Entry 9IC3 (electron microscopy, 2.96 A resolution); this record covers chains A and T of the 5 polymer chains in the assembly.

[Chain A]
Name: DNA polymerase subunit gamma-1
From: Homo sapiens
Notes: EC 2.7.7.7, 3.1.11.-, 4.2.99.-
Reference sequence: P54098 (DPOG1_HUMAN); residues 26-1239 here = UniProt positions 26-1239
Sequence (1221 residues; numbered 19 to 1239; the number before each row is that of its first residue):
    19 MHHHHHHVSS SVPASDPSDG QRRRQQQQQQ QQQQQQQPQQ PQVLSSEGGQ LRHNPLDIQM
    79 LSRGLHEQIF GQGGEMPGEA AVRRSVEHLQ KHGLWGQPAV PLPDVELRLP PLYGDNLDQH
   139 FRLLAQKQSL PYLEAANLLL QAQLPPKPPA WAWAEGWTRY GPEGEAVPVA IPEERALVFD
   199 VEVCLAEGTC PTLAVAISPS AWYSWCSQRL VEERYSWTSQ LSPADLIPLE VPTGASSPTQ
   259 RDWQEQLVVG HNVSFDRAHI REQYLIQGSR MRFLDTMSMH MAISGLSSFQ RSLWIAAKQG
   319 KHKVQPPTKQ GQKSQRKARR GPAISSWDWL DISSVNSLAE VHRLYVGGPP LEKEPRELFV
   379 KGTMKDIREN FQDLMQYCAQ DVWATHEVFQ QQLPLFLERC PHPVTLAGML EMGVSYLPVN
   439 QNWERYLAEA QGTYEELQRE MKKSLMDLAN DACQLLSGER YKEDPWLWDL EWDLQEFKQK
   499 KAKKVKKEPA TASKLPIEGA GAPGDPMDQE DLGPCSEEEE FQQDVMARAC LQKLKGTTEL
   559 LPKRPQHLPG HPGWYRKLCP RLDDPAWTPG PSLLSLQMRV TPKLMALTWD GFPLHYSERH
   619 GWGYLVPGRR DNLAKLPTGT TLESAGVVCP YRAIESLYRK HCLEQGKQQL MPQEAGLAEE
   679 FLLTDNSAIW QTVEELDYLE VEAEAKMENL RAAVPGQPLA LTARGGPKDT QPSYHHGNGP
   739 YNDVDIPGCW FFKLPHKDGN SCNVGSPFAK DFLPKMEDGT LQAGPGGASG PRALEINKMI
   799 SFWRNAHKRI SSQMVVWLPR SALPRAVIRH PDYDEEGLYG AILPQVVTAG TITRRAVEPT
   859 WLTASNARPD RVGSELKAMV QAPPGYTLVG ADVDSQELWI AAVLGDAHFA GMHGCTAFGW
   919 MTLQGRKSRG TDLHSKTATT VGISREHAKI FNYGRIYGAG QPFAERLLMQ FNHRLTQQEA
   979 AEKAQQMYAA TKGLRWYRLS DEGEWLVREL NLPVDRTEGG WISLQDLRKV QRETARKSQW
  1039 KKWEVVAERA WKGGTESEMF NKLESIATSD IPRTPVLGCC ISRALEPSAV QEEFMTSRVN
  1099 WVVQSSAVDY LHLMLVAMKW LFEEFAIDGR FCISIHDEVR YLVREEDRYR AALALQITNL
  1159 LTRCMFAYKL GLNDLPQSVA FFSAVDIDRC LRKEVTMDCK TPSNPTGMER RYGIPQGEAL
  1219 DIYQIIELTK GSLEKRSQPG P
Not modelled in the structure: 19-69, 251-261, 314-346, 499-529, 625-735, 774-778, 994-1048, 1234-1239
Sequence notes: initiating methionine (19); expression tag (20-25)
Ion coordination: Ca2+ site 1: Asp198, His269; Ca2+ site 2: Asp198, Glu200, Asp399 (shared with 1 residue of chain P); Ca2+ site 3: Asp890, Val891, Asp1135 (together with 2'-deoxycytidine-5'-triphosphate)
Ligand contacts: 2'-deoxycytidine-5'-triphosphate (DCP): Arg853, Asp890, Val891, Ser893, Gln894, Glu895, Lys925, His932, Arg943, Lys947, Ile948, Tyr951, Gly952, Tyr955, His1134, Asp1135
UniProt features mapped onto this chain:
  - region: Gln43 to Gln55 (Does not contribute to polymerase and exonuclease enzymatic activities), Thr858 to Asn864 (Trigger loop)
  - motif: Val196 to Glu200 (Exo I), Val267 to Arg275 (Exo II), Tyr395 to Thr403 (Exo III), Val887 to Leu896 (Pol A), Arg943 to Gly958 (Pol B), His1134 to Val1141 (Pol C)
  - active site: Asp198 (Exonuclease activity)
  - binding site (DNA): Ser306, Ser593, Lys806, Thr849, Thr1094, Ser1095
  - binding site (RNA): Arg579, His754, Gly763, Lys768, Ser863, Arg869
  - binding site (a 2'-deoxyribonucleoside 5'-triphosphate): Asp890, Val891, Ser893, Glu895, Arg943, Lys947, Tyr951, Asp1135
  - binding site (Mg(2+)): Asp890, Val891, Asp1135
  - site (Critical for replication fidelity and mismatch recognition): Arg853, Gln1102
  - natural variant: Gln55 (Q55QQ; Q55QQQ), Arg227 (R227W: In PEOB1 and MTDPS4B), Arg232 (R232G: In MTDPS4A; R232H: In LS), Leu244 (L244P: In MTDPS4A), Thr251 (T251I: In PEOB1, MTDPS4A and MTDPS4B), Gly268 (G268A: In PEOB1), Arg275 (R275Q: Found in a patient with epileptic encephalopathy, developmental delay and moderate intellectual disability; uncertain significance), His277 (H277L: In PEOB1; uncertain significance), Gly303 (G303R: In MTDPS4A), Leu304 (L304R: In PEOB1 and SANDO; L304SANDO: In PEOB1), Ser305 (S305R: In MTDPS4A), Gln308 (Q308H: In PEOB1), 51 further natural variant entries in UniProt
  - mutagenesis: Asp198 (D198A: Abolishes exonuclease activity; when associated with A-200. Decreases polymerase exonucleolytic proofreading by 30-fold for the T:G mismatch and by 14-fold for the A:A mismatch ...), Glu200 (E200A: Abolishes exonuclease activity; when associated with A-198. Decreases polymerase exonucleolytic proofreading by 30-fold for the T:G mismatch and by 14-fold for the A:A mismatch ...), Asp274 (D274A: Unable to idle at the 5'-end of the nascent DNA strand. Continues DNA synthesis into double-stranded DNA past the 5'-end creating a flap structure that cannot be ligated), Lys498 (K498C: Decreases processive DNA synthesis), Lys499 (K499C: Decreases processive DNA synthesis), Lys501 (K501C: Decreases processive DNA synthesis), Val543 to Leu558 (Markedly decreases the stimulation by POLG2, resulting in impaired processive DNA synthesis), Leu549 (L549N: Decreases processive DNA synthesis), Leu552 (L552N: Decreases processive DNA synthesis), Lys553 (K553N: Decreases processive DNA synthesis), Arg853 (R853A: Abolishes primer DNA extention in the presence of dNTPs. Impairs intrinsic polymerase processivity. Enhances exonuclease activity leading to primer DNA degradation), Asp890 (D890N: Abolishes DNA polymerase activity), 1 further mutagenesis entry in UniProt
Reported in the primary citation:
  - disease-associated variants - A467T, W748S/E1143G, G848S: decreased catalytic activity

[Chain T]
Molecule: template strand (40-nt DNA)
Sequence (40 nucleotides; each row starts with the number of its first residue):
     1 TTTTTTTTTT ATCCGGGCTC CTCTAGACTC GACCGCATGC
Not modelled in the structure: 1-16, 37-40

[Interface between chain A and chain T]
Residue-residue contacts (16; chain A residue first):
  Phe307(A) - DG17(T)  stacking on the base
  Phe307(A) - DC18(T)  base contact
  Ser310(A) - DC18(T)  hydrogen bond to the base
  Ser310(A) - DT19(T)  hydrogen bond to the base
  Lys379(A) - DC23(T)  phosphate contact
  Lys498(A) - DC36(T)  phosphate contact
  Lys561(A) - DG35(T)  phosphate contact
  Arg562(A) - DC34(T)  hydrogen bond to the phosphate
  Arg562(A) - DG35(T)  salt bridge to the phosphate
  Ser593(A) - DG26(T)  hydrogen bond to the phosphate
  Gln595(A) - DG26(T)  sugar contact
  Met596(A) - DA27(T)  phosphate contact
  Arg597(A) - DA27(T)  hydrogen bond to the phosphate
  Glu616(A) - DC28(T)  phosphate contact
  Arg964(A) - DG17(T)  salt bridge to the phosphate
  Phe1092(A) - DG17(T)  base contact
Other interface residues (no listed pair), chain A (17 interface residues in all): Gln497, Pro560, Phe961, Glu1091

[Summary]
17 residues of chain A face 10 of chain T across their interface, with 5 hydrogen bonds, 2 salt bridges and 1
aromatic stacking contact. Polar pairs include Ser310(A)-DC18(T), Ser310(A)-DT19(T) and Arg562(A)-DC34(T).
Chain A binds 2'-deoxycytidine-5'-triphosphate. The paper reports that A467T, W748S/E1143G and G848S of chain
A reduce catalytic activity.
Chain A is DNA polymerase subunit gamma-1 (Homo sapiens) and chain T is template strand (40-nt DNA); the
structure, Chimeric mitochondrial DNA polymerase gamma ternary complex (hAmB) in mouse-like error-editing
conformer (composite), was determined by electron microscopy (same publication as 9G74, 9G75, 9G77, 9IBX,
9IBZ, 9IC0 and 9IC1).
